Entry 8ON9 (electron microscopy, 2.40 A resolution); this record covers chains A and D of the 6 polymer chains in the assembly.

Chain A:
Protein: FMRFamide-gated sodium channel 1 (FaNaC1)
Organism: Malacoceros fuliginosus
Amino-acid sequence (600 residues; row label = number of the first residue in the row; numbering starts at 0):
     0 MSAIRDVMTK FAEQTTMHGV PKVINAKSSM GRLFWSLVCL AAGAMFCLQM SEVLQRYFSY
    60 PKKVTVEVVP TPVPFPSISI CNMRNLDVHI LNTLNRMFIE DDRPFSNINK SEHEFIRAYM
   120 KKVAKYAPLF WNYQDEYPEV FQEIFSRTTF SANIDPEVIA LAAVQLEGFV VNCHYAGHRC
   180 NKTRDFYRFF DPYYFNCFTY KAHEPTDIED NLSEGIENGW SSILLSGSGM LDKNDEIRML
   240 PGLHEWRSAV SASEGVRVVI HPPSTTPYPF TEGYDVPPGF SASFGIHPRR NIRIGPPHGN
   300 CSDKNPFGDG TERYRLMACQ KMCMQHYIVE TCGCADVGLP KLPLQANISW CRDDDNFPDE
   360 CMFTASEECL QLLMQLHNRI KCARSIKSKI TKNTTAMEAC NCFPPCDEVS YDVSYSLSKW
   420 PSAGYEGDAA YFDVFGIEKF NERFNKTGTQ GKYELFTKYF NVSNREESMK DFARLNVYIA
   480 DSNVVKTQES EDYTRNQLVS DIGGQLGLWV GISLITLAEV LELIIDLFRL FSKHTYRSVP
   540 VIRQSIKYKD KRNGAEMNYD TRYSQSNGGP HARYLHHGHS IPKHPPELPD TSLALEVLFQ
Disordered / not traced: 0-1, 206-210, 531-599
Disulfides: Cys-80/Cys-196, Cys-172/Cys-179, Cys-300/Cys-405, Cys-318/Cys-401, Cys-322/Cys-399, Cys-331/Cys-381, Cys-333/Cys-350, Cys-360/Cys-368
Glycans and other covalent adducts: N-acetylglucosamine (NAG) linked to Asn-180, Asn-299, Asn-392, Asn-444, Asn-460
What the authors report for this chain:
  - binding site for ASSFVRIamide, neuropeptide (chain D): Val-122, Phe-129
  - conformationally variable residues (loop rearrangement): Lys-200 to Gly-218
  - mutagenesis - H297S: increased signaling
  - mutagenesis - F129A (18 +/- 8 uM), F129L (9 +/- 3 uM), F129Q (100-fold): decreased signaling
  - mutagenesis - V122F, V122Q, F431A: unchanged signaling in response to FMRFa
  - mutagenesis - V122A (20-fold): increased signaling in response to FMRFa
  - mutagenesis - D101A/E235A, Q133L, Q133N: decreased signaling in response to FMRFa
  - mutagenesis - F97C, F129C, M238C, S282C: decreased signaling in response to MTSET
  - mutagenesis - N475C: unchanged signaling in response to MTSET

Chain D:
Protein: ASSFVRIamide, neuropeptide
Amino-acid sequence (8 residues; row label = number of the first residue in the row):
   606 ASSFVRIX
Disordered / not traced: 606-607
Modified / non-standard residues: NH2 (amino group) at position 613

How chain A and chain D interact:
Residue-residue contacts (15):
  Phe-97(A) with Ile-612(D), hydrophobic; NH2_613(D)
  Asp-101(A) with Arg-611(D), salt bridge; Ile-612(D)
  Phe-129(A) with Val-610(D); Ile-612(D), hydrophobic
  Trp-130(A) with Phe-609(D)
  Gln-133(A) with Phe-609(D); Val-610(D), hydrogen bond (side chain-backbone)
  Arg-237(A) with Arg-611(D); Ile-612(D), hydrogen bond (side chain-backbone); NH2_613(D)
  Met-238(A) with Arg-611(D), hydrogen bond (backbone-backbone); Ile-612(D); NH2_613(D), hydrogen bond (backbone-backbone)
Other interface residues (no listed pair), chain A (11 interface residues in all): Val-122, Ala-126, Ile-236, Pro-240
Other interface residues (no listed pair), chain D (6 interface residues in all): Ser-608

Overview:
The interface between chain A and chain D involves 11 residues on one side and 6 on the other, with 4 hydrogen
bonds and 1 salt bridge. Polar contacts include Asp-101(A)/Arg-611(D), Gln-133(A)/Val-610(D) and
Arg-237(A)/Ile-612(D). The paper reports a binding site for ASSFVRIamide, neuropeptide (chain D) at Val-122(A)
and Phe-129(A); F97C, F129C and M238C of chain A, among others, reduce signaling in response to MTSET; 16
substitutions were tested in all.
Chain A is FMRFamide-gated sodium channel 1 (FaNaC1) (Malacoceros fuliginosus) and chain D is ASSFVRIamide,
neuropeptide; the structure, ASSFVRIa-bound Malacoceros FaNaC1 in lipid nanodiscs, was determined by electron
microscopy together with 8ON7 and 8ONA from the same study.
